PDB entry 4WA6 | X-ray diffraction, 2.36 A resolution | chains A and B of the 4 polymer chains in the assembly

Chain A:
Protein: Ubiquitin carboxyl-terminal hydrolase 8
Organism: Saccharomyces cerevisiae
Notes: EC 3.4.19.12
Reference sequence: P50102 (UBP8_YEAST); residue numbers follow UniProt; this construct covers 1-471
Amino-acid sequence (476 residues; each row starts with the number of its first residue; numbers below 1 keep their minus sign (Gly-4 is residue -4)):
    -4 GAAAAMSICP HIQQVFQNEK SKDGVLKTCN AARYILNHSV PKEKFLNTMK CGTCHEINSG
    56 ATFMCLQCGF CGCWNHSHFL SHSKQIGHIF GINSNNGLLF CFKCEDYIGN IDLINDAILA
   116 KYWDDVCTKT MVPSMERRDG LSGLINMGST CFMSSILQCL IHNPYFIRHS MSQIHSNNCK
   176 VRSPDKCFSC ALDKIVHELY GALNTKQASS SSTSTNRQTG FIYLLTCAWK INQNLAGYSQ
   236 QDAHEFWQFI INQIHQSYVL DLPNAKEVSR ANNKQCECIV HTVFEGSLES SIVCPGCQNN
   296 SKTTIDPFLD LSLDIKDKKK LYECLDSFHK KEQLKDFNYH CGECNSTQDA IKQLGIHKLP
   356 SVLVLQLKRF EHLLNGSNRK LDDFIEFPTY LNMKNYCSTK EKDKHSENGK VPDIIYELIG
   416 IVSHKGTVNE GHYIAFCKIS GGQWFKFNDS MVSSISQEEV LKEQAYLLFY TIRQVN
Not modelled in the structure: -4 to 0, 199-210, 227-235, 395-404
Differences from the reference sequence: expression tag (-4 to 0)
UniProt features mapped onto this chain:
  - zinc finger: Lys22 to Cys122 (UBP-type)
  - active site: Cys146 (Nucleophile), His427 (Proton acceptor)
  - binding site (Zn(2+)): Cys4, His6, Cys46, Cys49, Cys60, Cys63, Cys68, His73, His77, His83, Cys96, Cys99, His170, Cys174, Cys182, Cys185, His250, Cys271, Cys273, His276 and 4 more in UniProt
  - mutagenesis: Cys46 (C46A: Lowers histone H2B deubiquitination activity; when associated with A-49), Cys49 (C49A: Lowers histone H2B deubiquitination activity; when associated with A-46), His77 (H77A: Lowers histone H2B deubiquitination activity), Cys146 (C146S: Lowers histone H2B deubiquitination activity), His419 (H419A: Lowers histone H2B deubiquitination activity)
Ion coordination: Zn2+ site 1: Cys4, His6, Cys96, Cys99; Zn2+ site 2: Cys46, Cys49, Cys68, His73; Zn2+ site 3: Cys60, Cys63, His77, His83; Zn2+ site 4: His170, Cys174, Cys182, Cys185; Zn2+ site 5: His250, Cys271, Cys273, His276; Zn2+ site 6: Cys289, Cys292, Cys336, Cys339

Chain B:
Protein: Transcription and mRNA export factor SUS1
Organism: Saccharomyces cerevisiae
Reference sequence: Q6WNK7 (SUS1_YEAST); residues 1-96 here = UniProt positions 1-96
Amino-acid sequence (96 residues; numbered 1 to 96; the number before each row is that of its first residue):
     1 MTMDTAQLKS QIQQYLVESG NYELISNELK ARLLQEGWVD KVKDLTKSEM NINESTNFTQ
    61 ILSTVEPKAL EMVSDSTRET VLKQIREFLE EIVDTQ
UniProt features mapped onto this chain:
  - cross-link: Lys68 (Glycyl lysine isopeptide (Lys-Gly) (interchain with G-Cter in ubiquitin))
  - mutagenesis: Glu18 to Gly20 (In sus1-10; dissociates from TREX-2 while leaving its interaction with SAGA intact), Gly37 to Trp38 (In sus1-11; impairs binding to both TREX-2 and SAGA), Val73 to Asp75 (In sus1-12; dissociates from TREX-2 while leaving its interaction with SAGA intact)

Interface between chain A and chain B:
Residue-residue contacts (43):
  Met1(A) with Thr56(B)
  Pro36(A) with Glu23(B)
  Lys37(A) with Val17(B); Glu18(B); Gly20(B); Glu23(B), salt bridge
  Phe40(A) with Val17(B), hydrophobic; Tyr22(B), hydrophobic; Glu23(B)
  Lys45(A) with Gln14(B)
  His50(A) with Ser10(B), hydrogen bond (backbone-side chain)
  Glu51(A) with Lys9(B); Gln13(B), hydrogen bond
  Ile52(A) with Gln13(B), hydrogen bond (backbone-side chain); Tyr22(B)
  Asn53(A) with Tyr22(B), hydrogen bond
  Trp69(A) with Phe58(B), hydrophobic; Thr59(B); Leu62(B)
  Phe95(A) with Phe58(B), hydrophobic; Thr59(B)
  Cys99(A) with Asn57(B)
  Glu100(A) with Asn57(B), hydrogen bond (backbone-side chain); Thr59(B), hydrogen bond (backbone-side chain)
  Asp101(A) with Thr56(B); Asn57(B); Phe58(B), hydrogen bond (side chain-backbone)
  Tyr102(A) with Phe58(B), hydrophobic
  Tyr385(A) with Leu34(B), hydrophobic; Asp40(B), hydrogen bond
  Asn387(A) with Gln35(B), hydrogen bond
  Asp408(A) with Ala31(B)
  Ile410(A) with Ala31(B), hydrophobic; Leu34(B), hydrophobic; Gln35(B)
  Gly436(A) with Lys47(B), hydrogen bond (backbone-side chain)
  Arg468(A) with Leu34(B)
  Gln469(A) with Asn27(B), hydrogen bond (side chain-backbone); Lys30(B); Ala31(B); Leu34(B)
  Asn471(A) with Asn27(B), hydrogen bond (side chain-backbone); Ala31(B)
Interface residues without a listed pair, chain A (27 interface residues in all): Leu41, Cys49, Lys433, Gly437
Interface residues without a listed pair, chain B (23 interface residues in all): Glu28, Lys43

Overview:
27 residues of chain A face 23 of chain B across their interface, with 12 hydrogen bonds and 1 salt bridge.
Polar pairs include Lys37(A)-Glu23(B), His50(A)-Ser10(B) and Glu51(A)-Gln13(B).
Chain A is Ubiquitin carboxyl-terminal hydrolase 8 and chain B is Transcription and mRNA export factor SUS1,
both from Saccharomyces cerevisiae; the structure, Structure of yeast SAGA DUBm with Sgf73 N59D mutant at 2.36
angstroms resolution, was determined by X-ray diffraction.
